8J62 - chains C and X of the 12 polymer chains in the assembly; structure by electron microscopy, 2.50 A resolution.

== Chain C ==
Protein: Viral infectivity factor
Source organism: Human immunodeficiency virus 1
Sequence (150 residues; row label = number of the first residue in the row; note: 38 numbers in that range are skipped by the numbering (no residue carries them; nothing is unmodelled there); numbers below 1 keep their minus sign (Met-11 is residue -11)):
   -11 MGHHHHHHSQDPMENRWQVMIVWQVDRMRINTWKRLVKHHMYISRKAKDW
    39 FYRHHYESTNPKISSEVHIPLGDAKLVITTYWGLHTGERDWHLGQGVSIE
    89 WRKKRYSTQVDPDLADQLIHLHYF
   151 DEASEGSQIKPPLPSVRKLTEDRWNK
Unresolved in the structure: -11 to 2, 151-159

== Chain X ==
Molecule: 20-nt RNA strand
Sequence (20 nucleotides; numbered 1 to 20; the number before each row is that of its first residue):
     1 CGGUUGAUUGUUUUAACAAA
Unresolved in the structure: 20

== Interface between chain C and chain X ==
Contacting residue pairs (24; chain C residue first):
  Arg15(C) - U14(X)  salt bridge to the phosphate
  Met16(C) - C17(X)  sugar contact
  Arg17(C) - A18(X)  salt bridge to the phosphate
  Thr20(C) - C17(X)  hydrogen bond to the phosphate
  Thr20(C) - A18(X)  base contact
  Trp21(C) - A18(X)  base contact
  Arg23(C) - A16(X)  sugar contact
  Arg23(C) - C17(X)  salt bridge to the phosphate
  Leu24(C) - A18(X)  base contact
  Pro49(C) - G2(X)  base contact
  Lys50(C) - G2(X)  hydrogen bond to the base
  Lys50(C) - G10(X)  base contact
  Trp70(C) - U12(X)  hydrogen bond to the base
  Gly71(C) - G10(X)  hydrogen bond to the base
  Leu72(C) - G10(X)  hydrogen bond to the base
  His73(C) - G10(X)  base contact
  Pro161(C) - A19(X)  base contact
  Pro162(C) - A18(X)  sugar contact
  Leu163(C) - A18(X)  base contact
  Pro164(C) - A18(X)  base contact
  Ser165(C) - A18(X)  hydrogen bond to the base
  Lys168(C) - A18(X)  hydrogen bond to the sugar
  Leu169(C) - A18(X)  base contact
  Arg173(C) - C17(X)  hydrogen bond to the sugar
Interface residues without a listed pair, chain C (23 interface residues in all): His27, Lys160

== Summary ==
23 residues of chain C and 8 residues of chain X are in contact; the contacts include 8 hydrogen bonds and 3
salt bridges. Polar pairs include Lys50(C)-G2(X), Trp70(C)-U12(X) and Gly71(C)-G10(X).
Here chain C is Viral infectivity factor (Human immunodeficiency virus 1) and chain X is a 20-nt RNA strand.
Entry 8J62 (Cryo-EM structure of APOBEC3G-Vif complex) was determined by electron microscopy together with
8H0I from the same study.
